7P5Z - chains B and Y of the 16 polymer chains in the assembly; structure by electron microscopy, 3.30 A resolution.

== Chain B ==
Protein: DNA replication licensing factor MCM3
From: Saccharomyces cerevisiae (strain ATCC 204508 / S288c)
Notes: EC 3.6.4.12
UniProt: P24279 (MCM3_YEAST); numbering as in UniProt (aligned over 1-971)
Amino-acid sequence (1006 residues; each row starts with the number of its first residue; numbers below 1 keep their minus sign (Met-34 is residue -34)):
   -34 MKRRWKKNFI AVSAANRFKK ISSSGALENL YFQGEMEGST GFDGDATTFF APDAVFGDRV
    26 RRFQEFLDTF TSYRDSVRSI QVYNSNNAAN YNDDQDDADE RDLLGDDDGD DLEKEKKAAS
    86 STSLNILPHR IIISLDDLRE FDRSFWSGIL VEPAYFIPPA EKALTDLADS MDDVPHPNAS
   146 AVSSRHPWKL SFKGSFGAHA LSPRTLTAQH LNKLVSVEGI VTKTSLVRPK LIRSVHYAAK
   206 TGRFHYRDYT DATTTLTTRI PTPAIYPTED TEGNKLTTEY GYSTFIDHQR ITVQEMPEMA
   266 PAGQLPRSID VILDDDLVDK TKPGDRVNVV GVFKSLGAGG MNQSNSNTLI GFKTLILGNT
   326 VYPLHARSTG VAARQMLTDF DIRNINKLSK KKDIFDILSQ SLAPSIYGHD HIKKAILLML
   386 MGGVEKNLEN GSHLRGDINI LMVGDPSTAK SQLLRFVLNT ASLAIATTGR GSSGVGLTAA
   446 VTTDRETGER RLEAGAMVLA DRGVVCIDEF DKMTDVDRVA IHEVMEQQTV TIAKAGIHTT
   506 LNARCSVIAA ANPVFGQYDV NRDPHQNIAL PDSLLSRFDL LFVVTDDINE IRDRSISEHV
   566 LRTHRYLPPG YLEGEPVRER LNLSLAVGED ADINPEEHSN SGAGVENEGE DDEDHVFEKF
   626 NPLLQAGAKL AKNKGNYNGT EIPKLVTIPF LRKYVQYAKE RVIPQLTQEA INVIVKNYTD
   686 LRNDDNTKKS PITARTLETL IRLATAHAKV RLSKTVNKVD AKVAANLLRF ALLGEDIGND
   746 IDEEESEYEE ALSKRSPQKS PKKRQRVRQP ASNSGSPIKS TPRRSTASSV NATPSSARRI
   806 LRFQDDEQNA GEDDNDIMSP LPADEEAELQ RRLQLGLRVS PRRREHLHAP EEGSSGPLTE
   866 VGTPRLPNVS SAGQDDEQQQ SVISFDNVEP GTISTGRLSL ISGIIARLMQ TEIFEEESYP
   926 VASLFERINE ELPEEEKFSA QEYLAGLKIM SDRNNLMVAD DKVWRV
Disordered / not traced: -34 to 15, 54-89, 139-150, 571-650, 739-971
Construct notes: initiating methionine (-34); expression tag (-33 to 0)
Ion coordination: Mg2+: Ser416 (together with ADP)
Ligand contacts:
  - ADP (adenosine-5'-diphosphate), molecule 1: Ser370, Ile371, Tyr372, His374, Asp410, Pro411, Ser412, Thr413, Ala414, Lys415, Ser416, Gln417, Val565
  - ADP, molecule 2: Leu399, Glu491, Gln492, Ala699, Arg700, Glu703
Curated features (UniProtKB/Swiss-Prot):
  - motif: Ser541 to Asp544 (Arginine finger)
  - binding site (ATP): Gly409 to Ser416
  - modified residue: Ser761 (Phosphoserine), Ser777 (Phosphoserine), Ser781 (Phosphoserine), Thr868 (Phosphothreonine)
  - mutagenesis: Lys415 (K415A: No effect on MCM2-7 complex helicase activity. Loss of MCM2-7 complex helicase activity; when associated with MCM5 A-422. Reduces MCM2-7 complex helicase activity ...)

== Chain Y ==
Molecule: 53-nt DNA strand
Sequence (53 nucleotides; numbered -53 to -1; the number before each row is that of its first residue; numbers below 1 keep their minus sign (DG-53 is residue -53)):
   -53 GCATGCATGC GCATGCATGC ATGCAGCATG CATGCATGCA TGCGCATGCA TGC

== Chain B / chain Y interface ==
Pairs across the interface - 6 pairs, chain B then chain Y:
  Ser309(B) - DC-23(Y)  hydrogen bond to the phosphate
  Asp449(B) - DA-14(Y)  phosphate contact
  Arg450(B) - DA-14(Y)  phosphate contact
  Glu451(B) - DC-15(Y)  phosphate contact
  Glu451(B) - DA-14(Y)  phosphate contact
  Asp480(B) - DA-4(Y)  phosphate contact
Also at the interface, not in a pair above, chain B (8 interface residues in all): Gln308, Asn310, Thr479
Also at the interface, not in a pair above, chain Y (5 interface residues in all): DG-24

== In short ==
8 residues of chain B and 5 residues of chain Y are in contact; the contacts include 1 hydrogen bond. The
hydrogen-bonded pair is Ser309(B)-DC-23(Y). Bound to chain B: ADP. UniProt lists 8 ATP-binding residues and
one mutagenesis site on chain B.
Here chain B is DNA replication licensing factor MCM3 (Saccharomyces cerevisiae (strain ATCC 204508 / S288c))
and chain Y is a 53-nt DNA strand. Entry 7P5Z (Structure of a DNA-loaded MCM double hexamer engaged with the
Dbf4-dependent kinase) was determined by electron microscopy (same publication as 7P30).
